Entry 2NX0 (X-ray diffraction, 0.95 A resolution); this record covers chain A.

[Chain A]
Name: Myoglobin
From: Thunnus atlanticus
UniProtKB: H3JQV6 (H3JQV6_9SCOM); residues 2-146 here = UniProt positions 2-146
Amino-acid sequence (147 residues; each row starts with the number of its first residue):
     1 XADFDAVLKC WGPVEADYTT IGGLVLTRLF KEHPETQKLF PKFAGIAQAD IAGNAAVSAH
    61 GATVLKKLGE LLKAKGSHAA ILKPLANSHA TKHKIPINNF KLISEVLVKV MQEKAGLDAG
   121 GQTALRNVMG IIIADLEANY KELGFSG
Differences from the reference sequence: acetylation (1); insertion (147)
Modified positions: ACE (acetyl group) at position 1
Ion coordination: heme Fe: His-89 (together with nitric oxide)
Ligand contacts: heme / nitric oxide: Thr-36, Leu-39, Phe-40, Lys-42, His-60, Thr-63, Val-64, Lys-67, Leu-68, Leu-85, Ser-88, His-89, His-93, Ile-95, Asn-99, Phe-100, Ile-103, Met-129

[Overview]
Bound to chain A: heme / nitric oxide.
Chain A is Myoglobin (Thunnus atlanticus); the structure, Ferrous nitrosyl blackfin tuna myoglobin, was
determined by X-ray diffraction (same publication as 2NRL and 2NRM).
